Entry 8OQL (X-ray diffraction, 2.70 A resolution); this record covers chains B and C of the 4 polymer chains in the assembly.

[Chain B]
Name: 3-hydroxyacyl-CoA dehydrogenase
Source organism: Mycobacterium tuberculosis H37Rv
Notes: EC 1.1.1.35
Reference sequence: O53872 (O53872_MYCTU); numbering as in UniProt (aligned over 1-720)
Chain sequence (736 residues; numbered -15 to 720; the number before each row is that of its first residue; numbers below 1 keep their minus sign (Met-15 is residue -15)):
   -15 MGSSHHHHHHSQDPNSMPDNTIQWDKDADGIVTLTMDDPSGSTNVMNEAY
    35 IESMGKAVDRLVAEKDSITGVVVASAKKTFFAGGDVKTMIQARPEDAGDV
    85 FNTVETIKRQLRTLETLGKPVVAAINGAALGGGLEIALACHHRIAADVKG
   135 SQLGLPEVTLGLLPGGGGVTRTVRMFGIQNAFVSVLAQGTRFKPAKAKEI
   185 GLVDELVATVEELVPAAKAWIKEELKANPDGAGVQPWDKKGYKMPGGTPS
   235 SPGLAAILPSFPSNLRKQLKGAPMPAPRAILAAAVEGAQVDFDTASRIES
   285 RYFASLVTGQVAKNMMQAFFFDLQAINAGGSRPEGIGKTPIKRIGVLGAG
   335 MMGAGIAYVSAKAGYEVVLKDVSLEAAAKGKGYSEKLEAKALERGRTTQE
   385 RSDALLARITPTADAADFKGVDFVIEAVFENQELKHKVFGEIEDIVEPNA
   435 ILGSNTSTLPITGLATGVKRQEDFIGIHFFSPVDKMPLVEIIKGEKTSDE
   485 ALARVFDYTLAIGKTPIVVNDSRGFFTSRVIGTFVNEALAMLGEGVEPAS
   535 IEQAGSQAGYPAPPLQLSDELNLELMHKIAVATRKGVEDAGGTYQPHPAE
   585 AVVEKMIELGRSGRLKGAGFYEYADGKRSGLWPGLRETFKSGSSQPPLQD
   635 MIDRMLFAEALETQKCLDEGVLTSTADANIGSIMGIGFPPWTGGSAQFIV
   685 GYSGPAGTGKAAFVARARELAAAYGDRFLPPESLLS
Unresolved in the structure: -15 to -14, -5 to 0
Sequence notes: initiating methionine (-15); expression tag (-14 to 0)
Ligand contacts:
  - Hexafluorophosphate anion (A9J), molecule 1: Ser24, Val29, Asn31, Asp69
  - Hexafluorophosphate anion (A9J), molecule 2: Gly67, Gly68, Leu114, Gly115, Gly116, Pro140, Glu141, Leu144
  - Hexafluorophosphate anion (A9J), molecule 3: Thr72, Met73, Val84, Thr87, Val88, Phe287
  - Hexafluorophosphate anion (A9J), molecule 4: Asp131, Leu190, Val191, Ala192
  - Hexafluorophosphate anion (A9J), molecule 5: Val142, Thr143, Ala171, Gln172, Met258, Met299
  - Hexafluorophosphate anion (A9J), molecule 6: Phe166, Val167, Ala171, Gln172, Asn248, Leu249, Gln252
  - Hexafluorophosphate anion (A9J), molecule 7: Phe303, Pro471, Ile667, Met668
  - Hexafluorophosphate anion (A9J), molecule 8: Leu331, Gly332, Lys354, Asp355, Val356, Val412, Val422, Glu425
  - Hexafluorophosphate anion (A9J), molecule 9: Ser441, His462, Phe464, Thr511, Ser512, Ile515, Leu555, Ile670
  - Hexafluorophosphate anion (A9J), molecule 10: Val467, Asp468, Lys469, Met470, Pro471, Gly497, Lys498

[Chain C]
Name: Putative acyltransferase Rv0859
Source organism: Mycobacterium tuberculosis H37Rv
Notes: EC 2.3.1.-
Reference sequence: O53871 (Y0859_MYCTU); residue numbers follow UniProt; this construct covers 1-403
Chain sequence (403 residues; each row starts with the number of its first residue):
     1 MSEEAFIYEAIRTPRGKQKNGSLHEVKPLSLVVGLIDELRKRHPDLDENL
    51 ISDVILGCVSPVGDQGGDIARAAVLASGMPVTSGGVQLNRFCASGLEAVN
   101 TAAQKVRSGWDDLVLAGGVESMSRVPMGSDGGAMGLDPATNYDVMFVPQS
   151 IGADLIATIEGFSREDVDAYALRSQQKAAEAWSGGYFAKSVVPVRDQNGL
   201 LILDHDEHMRPDTTKEGLAKLKPAFEGLAALGGFDDVALQKYHWVEKINH
   251 VHTGGNSSGIVDGAALVMIGSAAAGKLQGLTPRARIVATATSGADPVIML
   301 TGPTPATRKVLDRAGLTVDDIDLFELNEAFASVVLKFQKDLNIPDEKLNV
   351 NGGAIAMGHPLGATGAMILGTMVDELERRNARRALITLCIGGGMGVATII
   401 ERV
Unresolved in the structure: 1, 225-231
Modified positions: Cys92 (S-hydroxycysteine; CSO)
Ligand contacts:
  - Hexafluorophosphate anion (A9J), molecule 1: Tyr8, Glu9, Leu39, His43, Leu46, Met268, Leu280
  - Hexafluorophosphate anion (A9J), molecule 2: Gly67, Arg71, Ala72, Leu75
  - Hexafluorophosphate anion (A9J), molecule 3: Phe91, Met134, Phe146, Gly392

[Chain B / chain C interface]
Residue-residue contacts (42):
  Pro233(B) with Leu136(C), hydrophobic
  Leu242(B) with Leu136(C), hydrophobic
  Pro243(B) with Gly135(C); Asn141(C)
  Ser244(B) with Phe234(C)
  Pro246(B) with Pro138(C), hydrophobic; Asn141(C); Tyr142(C)
  Ser247(B) with Gly232(C), hydrogen bond (side chain-backbone); Gly233(C); Phe234(C); Val237(C)
  Asn248(B) with Gly232(C), hydrogen bond (side chain-backbone)
  Arg250(B) with Tyr142(C), hydrogen bond (side chain-backbone); Asp143(C); Met145(C); Gln240(C), hydrogen bond (backbone-side chain)
  Lys251(B) with Gly233(C); Asp236(C)
  Leu253(B) with Tyr142(C)
  Lys254(B) with Gln240(C)
  Gly255(B) with Gln240(C)
  Ala256(B) with Tyr142(C)
  Arg262(B) with Ala139(C)
  Ala266(B) with Ala139(C), hydrophobic
  Val269(B) with Pro138(C), hydrophobic
  Glu270(B) with Asp137(C)
  Gln273(B) with Leu136(C)
  Tyr286(B) with Ala139(C)
  Glu531(B) with Trp244(C)
  Ala533(B) with His243(C); Trp244(C)
  Ser534(B) with His243(C), hydrogen bond; Trp244(C), hydrogen bond (side chain-backbone)
  Gln537(B) with Leu239(C); Gln240(C); His243(C)
  Gln541(B) with Gln240(C), hydrogen bond (side chain-backbone)
  Gly614(B) with Glu246(C); Lys247(C)
  Leu615(B) with Glu246(C), hydrogen bond (backbone-side chain)
  Leu632(B) with His243(C)
Also at the interface, not in a pair above, chain B (30 interface residues in all): Leu249, Leu265, Ser613
Also at the interface, not in a pair above, chain C (22 interface residues in all): Phe146, Val245

[In short]
30 residues of chain B face 22 of chain C across their interface; the contacts include 8 hydrogen bonds. Among
the polar pairs are Ser247(B)-Gly232(C), Asn248(B)-Gly232(C) and Arg250(B)-Tyr142(C). Chain B binds 10 copies
of Hexafluorophosphate anion. Chain C binds 3 copies of Hexafluorophosphate anion.
Here chain B is 3-hydroxyacyl-CoA dehydrogenase and chain C is Putative acyltransferase Rv0859, both from
Mycobacterium tuberculosis H37Rv. Entry 8OQL (Structure of Mycobacterium tuberculosis beta-oxidation
trifunctional enzyme in complex with Fragment-M-1) was determined by X-ray diffraction (same publication as
8OPU, 8OPV, 8OPW, 8OPX, 8OPY, 8OQM and 10 further entries).
